PDB entry 1YUM | X-ray diffraction, 1.70 A resolution | chains A and B of the 4 polymer chains in the assembly

Chain A (and B):
Molecule: 'Probable nicotinate-nucleotide adenylyltransferase
Source organism: Pseudomonas aeruginosa
Notes: EC 2.7.7.18; chain B of this document is another copy of the same molecule, construct and numbering; everything in this record applies to it too
UniProt: Q9HX21 (NADD_PSEAE); residue numbers follow UniProt; this construct covers 1-214
Chain sequence (242 residues; row label = number of the first residue in the row; numbers below 1 keep their minus sign (Met-19 is residue -19)):
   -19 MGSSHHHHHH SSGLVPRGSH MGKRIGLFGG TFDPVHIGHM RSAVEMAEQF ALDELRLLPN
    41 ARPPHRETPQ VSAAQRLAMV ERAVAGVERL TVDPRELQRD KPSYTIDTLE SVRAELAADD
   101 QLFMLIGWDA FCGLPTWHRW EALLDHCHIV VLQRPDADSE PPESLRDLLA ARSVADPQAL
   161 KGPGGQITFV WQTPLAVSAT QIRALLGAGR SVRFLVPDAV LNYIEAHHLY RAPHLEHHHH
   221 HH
Not modelled in the structure: -19 to 1, 214-222
Differences from the reference sequence: expression tag (-19 to 0, 215-222)
Small-molecule neighbours: nicotinate mononucleotide (NCN): Asn40, Tyr84, Thr85, Ile86, Ala110, Trp117, His118

Interface between chain A and chain B:
Contacting residue pairs - 7 pairs, chain A then chain B:
  Pro44(A) with Ala155(B)
  His45(A) with Gln133(B); Phe169(B); Val170(B); Trp171(B)
  Arg46(A) with Trp171(B)
  Gln50(A) with Gln158(B), hydrogen bond
Interface residues without a listed pair, chain A (5 interface residues in all): Pro49
Interface residues without a listed pair, chain B (7 interface residues in all): Gln29

Overview:
5 residues of chain A face 7 of chain B across their interface; the contacts include 1 hydrogen bond. Its one
hydrogen-bonded contact is Gln50(A)-Gln158(B). Bound to chain A: nicotinate mononucleotide.
Chain A and chain B are both 'Probable nicotinate-nucleotide adenylyltransferase (Pseudomonas aeruginosa); the
structure, Crystal Structure of Nicotinic Acid Mononucleotide Adenylyltransferase from Pseudomonas aeruginosa,
was determined by X-ray diffraction together with 1YUL and 1YUN from the same study.
